PDB entry 4MF1 | X-ray diffraction, 2.11 A resolution | chains A and B

== Chain A (and B) ==
Name: Tyrosine-protein kinase ITK/TSK
Source organism: Homo sapiens
Notes: EC 2.7.10.2; chain B of this document is another copy of the same molecule, construct and numbering; everything in this record applies to it too
Reference sequence: Q08881 (ITK_HUMAN); residue numbers follow UniProt; this construct covers 357-620
Sequence (266 residues; row label = number of the first residue in the row):
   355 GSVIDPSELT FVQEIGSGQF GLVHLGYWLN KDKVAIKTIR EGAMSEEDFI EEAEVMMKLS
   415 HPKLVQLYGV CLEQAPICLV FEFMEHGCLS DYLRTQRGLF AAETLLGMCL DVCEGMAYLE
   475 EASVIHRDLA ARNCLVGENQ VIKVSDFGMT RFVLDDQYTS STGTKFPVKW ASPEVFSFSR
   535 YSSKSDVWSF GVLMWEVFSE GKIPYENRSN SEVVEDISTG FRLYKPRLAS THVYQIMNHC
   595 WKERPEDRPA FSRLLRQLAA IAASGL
Disordered / not traced: 373-374, 394-396, 504-520, 620 (chain B: 373-374, 394-396, 506-519, 620)
Construct notes: expression tag (355-356); engineered mutation Ser-477 (Cys in Q08881), Ala-614 (Glu in Q08881), Ala-617 (Glu in Q08881)
Small-molecule neighbours: 29Y ((1S,2S)-2-{4-[(dimethylamino)methyl]phenyl}-N-[6-(1H-pyrazol-4-yl)-1,3-benzothiazol-2-yl]cyclopropanecarboxamide): Ile-369, Val-377, Lys-387, Ala-389, Lys-391, Phe-435, Glu-436, Phe-437, Met-438, Glu-439, His-440, Gly-441, Leu-489, Ser-499, Asp-500

== Chain A / chain B interface ==
Pairs across the interface (62; chain A residue first):
  Gly-355(A) / Tyr-472(B)
  Gly-355(A) / Glu-475(B)  hydrogen bond (backbone-side chain)
  Ser-356(A) / Ala-471(B)
  Ser-356(A) / Tyr-472(B)
  Val-357(A) / Arg-610(B)  hydrogen bond (backbone-side chain)
  Glu-362(A) / Arg-610(B)  salt bridge
  Trp-382(A) / Glu-468(B)
  Trp-382(A) / Leu-609(B)  hydrophobic
  Trp-382(A) / Arg-610(B)
  Leu-383(A) / Leu-609(B)  hydrophobic
  Leu-383(A) / Ala-613(B)  hydrophobic
  Lys-385(A) / Lys-417(B)
  Lys-385(A) / Gly-461(B)
  Lys-385(A) / Leu-464(B)
  Lys-385(A) / Asp-465(B)  salt bridge
  Asp-386(A) / Lys-417(B)  salt bridge
  Asp-386(A) / Glu-468(B)
  Met-410(A) / Ser-414(B)
  Met-411(A) / Ser-414(B)  hydrogen bond (backbone-backbone)
  Met-411(A) / Tyr-472(B)  hydrogen bond (backbone-side chain)
  Lys-412(A) / Lys-412(B)
  Leu-413(A) / Ser-414(B)  hydrogen bond (backbone-side chain)
  Ser-414(A) / Met-410(B)
  Ser-414(A) / Met-411(B)  hydrogen bond (backbone-backbone)
  Ser-414(A) / Leu-413(B)  hydrogen bond (side chain-backbone)
  Ser-414(A) / Ser-414(B)
  Ser-414(A) / Gln-420(B)  hydrogen bond
  His-415(A) / Gln-420(B)  hydrogen bond (backbone-side chain)
  Pro-416(A) / Gln-420(B)
  Pro-416(A) / Leu-421(B)
  Pro-416(A) / Tyr-422(B)  hydrophobic
  Lys-417(A) / Asp-386(B)  salt bridge
  Lys-417(A) / Tyr-422(B)  hydrogen bond
  Gln-420(A) / Ser-414(B)  hydrogen bond
  Gln-420(A) / His-415(B)  hydrogen bond (side chain-backbone)
  Gln-420(A) / Pro-416(B)
  Gln-420(A) / Gln-420(B)  hydrogen bond
  Leu-421(A) / Pro-416(B)
  Tyr-422(A) / Pro-416(B)
  Tyr-422(A) / Lys-417(B)  hydrogen bond
  Tyr-422(A) / Glu-468(B)
  Gly-461(A) / Lys-385(B)
  Leu-464(A) / Lys-385(B)
  Asp-465(A) / Lys-385(B)  salt bridge
  Glu-468(A) / Trp-382(B)
  Glu-468(A) / Leu-383(B)
  Glu-468(A) / Asp-386(B)
  Glu-468(A) / Tyr-422(B)
  Ala-471(A) / Ser-356(B)
  Tyr-472(A) / Gly-355(B)
  Tyr-472(A) / Ser-356(B)
  Tyr-472(A) / Met-411(B)  hydrogen bond (side chain-backbone)
  Glu-475(A) / Gly-355(B)  hydrogen bond (side chain-backbone)
  Glu-492(A) / Glu-492(B)
  Glu-492(A) / Asn-493(B)
  Asn-493(A) / Glu-492(B)
  Leu-609(A) / Trp-382(B)  hydrophobic
  Leu-609(A) / Leu-383(B)  hydrophobic
  Arg-610(A) / Val-357(B)  hydrogen bond (side chain-backbone)
  Arg-610(A) / Glu-362(B)  salt bridge
  Arg-610(A) / Trp-382(B)
  Ala-617(A) / Asn-384(B)
Other interface residues (no listed pair), chain A (35 interface residues in all): Ile-358, Asp-359, Glu-436, Ala-613
Other interface residues (no listed pair), chain B (34 interface residues in all): Ile-358, Asp-359

== Overview ==
35 residues of chain A face 34 of chain B across their interface; the contacts include 17 hydrogen bonds and 6
salt bridges. Polar pairs include Glu-362(A)/Arg-610(B), Lys-385(A)/Asp-465(B) and Asp-386(A)/Lys-417(B).
Ligands of chain A: compound 29Y.
Chain A and chain B are both Tyrosine-protein kinase ITK/TSK (Homo sapiens); the structure, ITK kinase domain
in complex with benzothiazole inhibitor 12b
(1S,2S)-2-{4-[(DIMETHYLAMINO)METHYL]PHENYL}-N-[6-(1H-PYRAZOL-4-YL)-1,3-BENZOTHIAZOL-2-YL]CYCLOPROPANECARBOXAMIDE,
was determined by X-ray diffraction (same publication as 4MF0).
